8RE4 - chains C and R of the 9 polymer chains in the assembly; structure by electron microscopy, 2.80 A resolution.

[Chain C]
Name: DNA-directed RNA polymerase subunit beta
Organism: Escherichia coli K-12
UniProt: P0A8V2 (RPOB_ECOLI); residue numbers follow UniProt; this construct covers 1-1341
Amino-acid sequence (1341 residues; each row starts with the number of its first residue):
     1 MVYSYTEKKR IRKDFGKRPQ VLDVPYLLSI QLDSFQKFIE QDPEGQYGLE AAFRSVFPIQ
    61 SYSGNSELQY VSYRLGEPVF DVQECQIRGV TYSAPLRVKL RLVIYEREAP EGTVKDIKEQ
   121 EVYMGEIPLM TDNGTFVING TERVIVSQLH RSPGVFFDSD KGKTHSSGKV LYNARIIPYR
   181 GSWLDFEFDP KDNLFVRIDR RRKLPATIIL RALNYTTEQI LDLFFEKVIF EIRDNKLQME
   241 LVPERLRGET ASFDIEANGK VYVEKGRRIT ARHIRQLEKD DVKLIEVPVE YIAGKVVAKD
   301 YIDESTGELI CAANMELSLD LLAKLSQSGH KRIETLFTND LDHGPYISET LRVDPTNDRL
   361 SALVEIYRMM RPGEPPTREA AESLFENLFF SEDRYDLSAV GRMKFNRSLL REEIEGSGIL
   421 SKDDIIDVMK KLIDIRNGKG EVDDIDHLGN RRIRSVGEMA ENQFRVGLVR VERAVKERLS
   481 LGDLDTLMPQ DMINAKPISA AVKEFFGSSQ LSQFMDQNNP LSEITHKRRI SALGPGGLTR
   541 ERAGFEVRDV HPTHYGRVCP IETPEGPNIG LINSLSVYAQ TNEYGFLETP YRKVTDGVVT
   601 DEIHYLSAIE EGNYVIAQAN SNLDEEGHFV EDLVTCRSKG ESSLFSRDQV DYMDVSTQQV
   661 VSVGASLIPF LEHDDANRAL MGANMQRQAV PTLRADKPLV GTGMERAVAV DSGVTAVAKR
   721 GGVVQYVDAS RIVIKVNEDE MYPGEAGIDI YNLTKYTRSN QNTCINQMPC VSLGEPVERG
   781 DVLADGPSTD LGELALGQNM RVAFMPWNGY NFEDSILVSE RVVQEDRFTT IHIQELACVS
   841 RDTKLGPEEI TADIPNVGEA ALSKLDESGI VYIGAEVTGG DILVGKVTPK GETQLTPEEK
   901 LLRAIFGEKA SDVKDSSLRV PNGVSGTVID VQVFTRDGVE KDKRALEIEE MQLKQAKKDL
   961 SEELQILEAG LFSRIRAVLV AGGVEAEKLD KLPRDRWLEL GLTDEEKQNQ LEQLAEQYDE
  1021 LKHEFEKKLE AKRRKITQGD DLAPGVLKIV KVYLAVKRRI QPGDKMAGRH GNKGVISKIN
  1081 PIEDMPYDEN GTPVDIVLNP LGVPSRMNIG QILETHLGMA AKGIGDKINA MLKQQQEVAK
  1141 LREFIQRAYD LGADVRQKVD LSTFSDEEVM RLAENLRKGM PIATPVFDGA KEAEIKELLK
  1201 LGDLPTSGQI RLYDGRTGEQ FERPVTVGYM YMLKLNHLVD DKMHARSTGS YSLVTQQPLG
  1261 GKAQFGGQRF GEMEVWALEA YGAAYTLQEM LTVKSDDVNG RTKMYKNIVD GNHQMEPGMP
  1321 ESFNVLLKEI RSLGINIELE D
UniProt features mapped onto this chain:
  - modified residue (N6-acetyllysine): Lys1022, Lys1200
  - mutagenesis: Ile561 (I561S: Resistant to antibiotics salinamide A and B), Ile569 (I569S: Resistant to antibiotics salinamide A and B), Ala665 (A665E: Resistant to antibiotics salinamide A and B), Asp675 (D675A/G: Resistant to antibiotics salinamide A and B), Asn677 (N677H/K: Resistant to antibiotics salinamide A and B), Leu680 (L680M: Resistant to antibiotics salinamide A and B), Glu813 (E813K: Disrupts the enzyme's active center)

[Chain R]
Molecule: 5-nt RNA strand
Organism: Klebsiella oxytoca
Sequence (5 nucleotides; numbered -1 to 3; the number before each row is that of its first residue; numbers below 1 keep their minus sign (G-1 is residue -1)):
    -1 GCCGC
Ion coordination: Mg2+: G2, C3 (shared with 3 residues of chain D)

[How chain C and chain R interact]
Pairs across the interface (11):
  Leu533(C) - G-1(R)  phosphate contact
  Arg540(C) - G-1(R)  salt bridge to the phosphate
  Pro564(C) - C0(R)  phosphate contact
  Asn568(C) - G-1(R)  hydrogen bond to the phosphate
  Asn568(C) - C0(R)  hydrogen bond to the phosphate
  Gln688(C) - C0(R)  hydrogen bond to the phosphate
  Gln688(C) - C1(R)  hydrogen bond to the phosphate
  Lys1065(C) - C1(R)  phosphate contact
  Lys1065(C) - G2(R)  salt bridge to the phosphate
  Lys1073(C) - G2(R)  phosphate contact
  His1237(C) - C1(R)  sugar contact
Interface residues without a listed pair, chain R (5 interface residues in all): C3

[In short]
8 residues of chain C and 5 residues of chain R are in contact, with 4 hydrogen bonds and 2 salt bridges.
Polar pairs include Asn568(C)-G-1(R), Asn568(C)-C0(R) and Gln688(C)-C0(R). G2(R) and C3(R) coordinate Mg2+.
UniProt lists 7 mutagenesis sites on chain C.
Here chain C is DNA-directed RNA polymerase subunit beta (Escherichia coli K-12) and chain R is a 5-nt RNA
strand (Klebsiella oxytoca). Entry 8RE4 (Cryo-EM structure of bacterial RNA polymerase-sigma54 initial
transcribing complex - 5nt pre-translocated complex) was determined by electron microscopy (same publication
as 8REA, 8REB, 8REC, 8RED and 8REE).
